PDB entry 1MU9 | X-ray diffraction, 2.05 A resolution | chain A

== Chain A ==
Protein: Tyrosyl-DNA Phosphodiesterase
From: Homo sapiens
Chain sequence (485 residues; each row starts with the number of its first residue):
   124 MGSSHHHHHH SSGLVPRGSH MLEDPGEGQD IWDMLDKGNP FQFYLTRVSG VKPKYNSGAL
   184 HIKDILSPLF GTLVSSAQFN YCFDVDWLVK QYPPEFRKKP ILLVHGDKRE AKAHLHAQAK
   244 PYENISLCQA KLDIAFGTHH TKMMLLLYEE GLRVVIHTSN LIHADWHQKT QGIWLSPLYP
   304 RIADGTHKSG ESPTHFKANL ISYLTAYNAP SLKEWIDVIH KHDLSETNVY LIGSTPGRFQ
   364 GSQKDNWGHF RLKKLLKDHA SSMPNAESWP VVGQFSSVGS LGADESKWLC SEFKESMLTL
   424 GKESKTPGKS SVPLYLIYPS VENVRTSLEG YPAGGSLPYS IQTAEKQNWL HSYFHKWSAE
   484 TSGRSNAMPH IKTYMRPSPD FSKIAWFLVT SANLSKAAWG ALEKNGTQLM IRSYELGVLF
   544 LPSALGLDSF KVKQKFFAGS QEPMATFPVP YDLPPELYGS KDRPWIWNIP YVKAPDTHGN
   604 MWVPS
Unresolved in the structure: 124-161, 387-390, 425-434, 560-567
Differences from the reference sequence: cloning artifact (124-148); engineered mutation Asn-322 (Asp in 20127586), Thr-328 (Met in 20127586), Leu-548 (Phe in 20127586)
Bound ions: vanadate ion: His-263 (together with glycerol)

== In short ==
Chain A is Tyrosyl-DNA Phosphodiesterase (Homo sapiens); the structure, Crystal Structure of a Human
Tyrosyl-DNA Phosphodiesterase (Tdp1)-Vanadate Complex, was determined by X-ray diffraction, deposited together
with 1MU7.
